Entry 1M14 (X-ray diffraction, 2.60 A resolution); this record covers chain A.

Chain A:
Name: Epidermal growth factor receptor
Source organism: Homo sapiens
Notes: EC 2.7.1.112; fragment: tyrosine kinase domain (residues 671-998); engineered mutation(s): E666G, P667S, L668H, T669M, P670A
Reference sequence: P00533 (EGFR_HUMAN); residues 671-998 here correspond to UniProt positions 695-1022 (UniProt number = residue number + 24)
Chain sequence (333 residues; each row starts with the number of its first residue):
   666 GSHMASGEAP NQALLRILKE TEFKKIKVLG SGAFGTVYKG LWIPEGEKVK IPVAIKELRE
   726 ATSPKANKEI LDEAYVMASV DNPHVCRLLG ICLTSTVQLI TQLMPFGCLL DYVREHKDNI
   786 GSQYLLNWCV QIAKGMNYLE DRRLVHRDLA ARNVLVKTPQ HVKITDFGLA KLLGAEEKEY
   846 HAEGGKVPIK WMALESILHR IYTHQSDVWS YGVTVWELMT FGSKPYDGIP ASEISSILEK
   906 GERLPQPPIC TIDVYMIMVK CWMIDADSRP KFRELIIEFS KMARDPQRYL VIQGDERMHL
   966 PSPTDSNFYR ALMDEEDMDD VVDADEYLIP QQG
Not modelled in the structure: 666-671, 961-978, 997-998
Sequence notes: cloning artifact (666-670)
UniProt features mapped onto this chain:
  - active site: Asp-813 (Proton acceptor)
  - binding site (ATP): Leu-694 to Val-702, Lys-721, Thr-766, Gln-767, Asp-831
  - site: Tyr-992 (Important for interaction with PIK3C2B)
  - modified residue: Ser-671 (Phosphoserine), Lys-721 (N6-(2-hydroxyisobutyryl)lysine), Tyr-845 (Phosphotyrosine), Ser-967 (Phosphoserine), Ser-971 (Phosphoserine), Tyr-974 (Phosphotyrosine), Tyr-992 (Phosphotyrosine)
  - cross-link (Glycyl lysine isopeptide (Lys-Gly)): Lys-692 (interchain with G-Cter in ubiquitin), Lys-713 (interchain with G-Cter in ubiquitin), Lys-730 (interchain with G-Cter in ubiquitin), Lys-733 (interchain with G-Cter in ubiquitin), Lys-843 (interchain with G-Cter in ubiquitin), Lys-905 (interchain with G-Cter in ubiquitin), Lys-936 (interchain with G-Cter in ubiquitin), Lys-946 (interchain with G-Cter in ubiquitin)

Summary:
UniProt lists active-site residue Asp-813 and 13 ATP-binding residues.
Chain A is Epidermal growth factor receptor (Homo sapiens); the structure, Tyrosine Kinase Domain from
Epidermal Growth Factor Receptor, was determined by X-ray diffraction together with 1M17 from the same study.
